Entry 8DXS (electron microscopy, 3.76 A resolution); this record covers chains A and B of the 9 polymer chains in the assembly.

# Chain A (and B)
Name: Spike glycoprotein
From: Severe acute respiratory syndrome coronavirus 2
Notes: chain B of this document is another copy of the same molecule, construct and numbering; everything in this record applies to it too
UniProt: P0DTC2 (SPIKE_SARS2); residue numbers follow UniProt; this construct covers 1-1208
Sequence (1288 residues; each row starts with the number of its first residue):
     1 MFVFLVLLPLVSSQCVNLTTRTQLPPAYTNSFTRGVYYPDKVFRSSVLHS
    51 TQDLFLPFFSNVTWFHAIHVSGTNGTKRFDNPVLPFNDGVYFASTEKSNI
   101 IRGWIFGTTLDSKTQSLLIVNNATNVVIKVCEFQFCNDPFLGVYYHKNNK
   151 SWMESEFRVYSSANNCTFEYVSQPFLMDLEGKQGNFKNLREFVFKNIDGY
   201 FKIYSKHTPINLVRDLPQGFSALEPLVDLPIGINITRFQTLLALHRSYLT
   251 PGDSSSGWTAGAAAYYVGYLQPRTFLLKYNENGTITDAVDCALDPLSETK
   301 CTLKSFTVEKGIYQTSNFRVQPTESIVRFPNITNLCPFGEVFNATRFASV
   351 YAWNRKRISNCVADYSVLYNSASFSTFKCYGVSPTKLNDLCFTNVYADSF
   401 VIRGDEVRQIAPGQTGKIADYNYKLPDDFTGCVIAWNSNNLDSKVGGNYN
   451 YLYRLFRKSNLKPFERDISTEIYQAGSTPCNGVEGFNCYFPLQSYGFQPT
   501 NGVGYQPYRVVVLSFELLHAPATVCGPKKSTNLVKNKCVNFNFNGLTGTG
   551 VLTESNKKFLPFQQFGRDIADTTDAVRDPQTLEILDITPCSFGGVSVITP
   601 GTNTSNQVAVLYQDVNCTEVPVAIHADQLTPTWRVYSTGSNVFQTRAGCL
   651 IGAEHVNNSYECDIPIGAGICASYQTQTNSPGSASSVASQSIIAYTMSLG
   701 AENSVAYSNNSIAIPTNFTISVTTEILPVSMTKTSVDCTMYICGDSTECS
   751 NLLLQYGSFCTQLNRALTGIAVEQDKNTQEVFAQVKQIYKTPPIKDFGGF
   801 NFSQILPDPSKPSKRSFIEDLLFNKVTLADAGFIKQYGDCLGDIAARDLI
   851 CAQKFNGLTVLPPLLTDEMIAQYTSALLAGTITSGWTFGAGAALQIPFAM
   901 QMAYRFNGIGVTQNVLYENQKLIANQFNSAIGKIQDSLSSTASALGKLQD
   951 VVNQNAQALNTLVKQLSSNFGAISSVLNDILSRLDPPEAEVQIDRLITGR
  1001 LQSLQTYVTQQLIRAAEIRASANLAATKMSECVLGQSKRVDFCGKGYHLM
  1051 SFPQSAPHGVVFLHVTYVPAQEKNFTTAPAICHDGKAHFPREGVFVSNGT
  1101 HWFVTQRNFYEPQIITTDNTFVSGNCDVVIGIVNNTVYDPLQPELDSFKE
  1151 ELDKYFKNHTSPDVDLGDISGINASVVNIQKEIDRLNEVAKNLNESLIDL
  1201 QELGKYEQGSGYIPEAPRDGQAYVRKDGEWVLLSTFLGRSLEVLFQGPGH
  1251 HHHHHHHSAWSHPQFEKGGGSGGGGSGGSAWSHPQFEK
Disordered / not traced: 1-25, 70-76, 175-186, 248-254, 530-543, 621-640, 677-689, 812, 828-854, 1148-1288 (chain B: 1-13, 70-76, 248-254, 530-543, 621-640, 677-688, 812, 828-853, 1148-1288)
Disulfides: Cys131-Cys166, Cys291-Cys301, Cys336-Cys361, Cys379-Cys432, Cys391-Cys525, Cys480-Cys488, Cys617-Cys649, Cys662-Cys671, Cys738-Cys760, Cys743-Cys749, Cys1032-Cys1043, Cys1082-Cys1126
Covalent attachments: N-acetylglucosamine (NAG) linked to Asn61, Asn122, Asn165, Asn234, Asn282, Asn331, Asn343, Asn603, Asn616, Asn657, Asn709, Asn717, Asn801, Asn1074, Asn1098, Asn1134
Sequence notes: conflict Gly682 (Arg in P0DTC2), Ser683 (Arg in P0DTC2), Ser685 (Arg in P0DTC2), Pro986 (Lys in P0DTC2), Pro987 (Val in P0DTC2); expression tag (1209-1288)
UniProt features mapped onto this chain:
  - region: Asn280 to Cys301 (Putative superantigen), Arg403 to Asp405 (Integrin-binding motif), Asn448 to Phe456 (Immunodominant HLA epitope recognized by the CD8+), Pro681, Ala684 (Putative superantigen), Ser816 to Tyr837 (Fusion peptide 1), Lys835 to Phe855 (Fusion peptide 2), Asp1163 to Glu1202 (Heptad repeat 2)
  - site: Arg815, Ser816 (Cleavage)
  - glycosylation: Asn17 (N-linked (GlcNAc...) (complex) asparagine), Asn61 (N-linked (GlcNAc...) (hybrid) asparagine), Asn74 (N-linked (GlcNAc...) (complex) asparagine), Asn122 (N-linked (GlcNAc...) (hybrid) asparagine), Asn149 (N-linked (GlcNAc...) (complex) asparagine), Asn165 (N-linked (GlcNAc...) (complex) asparagine), Asn234 (N-linked (GlcNAc...) (high mannose) asparagine), Asn282 (N-linked (GlcNAc...) (complex) asparagine), Thr323 (O-linked (GalNAc) threonine), Ser325 (O-linked (HexNAc...) serine), Asn331 (N-linked (GlcNAc...) (complex) asparagine), Asn343 (N-linked (GlcNAc...) (complex) asparagine), Asn603 (N-linked (GlcNAc...) (hybrid) asparagine), Asn616 (N-linked (GlcNAc...) (complex) asparagine), Asn657 (N-linked (GlcNAc...) (complex) asparagine), Thr676 (O-linked (GlcNAc...) threonine), Thr678 (O-linked (GlcNAc...) threonine), Asn709 (N-linked (GlcNAc...) (high mannose) asparagine), Asn717 (N-linked (GlcNAc...) (hybrid) asparagine), Asn801 (N-linked (GlcNAc...) (hybrid) asparagine) and 6 more in UniProt
  - natural variant: Leu5 (L5F: In strain: Iota/B.1.526), Ser13 (S13I: In strain: Epsilon/B.1.427/B.1.429), Leu18 (L18F: In strain: Beta/B.1.351, Gamma/P.1 and 1 more), Thr19 (T19I: In strain: Omicron/BQ.1.1, Omicron/XBB.1.5 and 1 more; T19R: In strain: Delta/B.1.617.2, Omicron/BA.2 and 4 more), Thr20 (T20N: In strain: Gamma/P.1), Leu24 to Ala27 (sequence variant, change not given here; In strain: Omicron/BA.2, Omicron/BA.2.12.1 and 6 more), Pro26 (P26S: In strain: Gamma/P.1), Gln52 (Q52H: In strain: Omicron/EG.5.1), Ala67 (A67V: In strain: Eta/B.1.525, Omicron/BA.1), His69 to Val70 (deletion: In strain: Alpha/B.1.1.7, Eta/B.1.525 and 5 more), Gly75 (G75V: In strain: Lambda/C.37), Thr76 (T76I: In strain: Lambda/C.37), 82 further natural variant entries in UniProt
  - mutagenesis: His69 to Val70 (Increased incorporation of cleaved spike into virions), Asn121 (N121Q: Partial loss of biliverdin affinity), Arg190 (R190K: Partial loss of biliverdin affinity), Asn234 (N234Q: Increased resistance to neutralizing antibodies), Asn331 (N331Q: Reduced viral infectivity), Asn343 (N343Q: Reduced viral infectivity), Leu452 (L452R: Increased resistance to neutralizing antibodies. Decreases HLA binding to NF9 epitope. Increased binding affinity to human ACE2), Tyr453 (Y453F: Decreased HLA binding to NF9 epitope. Increased binding affinity to human ACE2), Ala475 (A475V: Increased resistance to neutralizing antibodies), Val483 (V483A: Increased resistance to neutralizing antibodies), Glu484 (E484D: Increased replication in human TMEM106B overexpressing cells), Phe490 (F490L: Increased resistance to neutralizing antibodies and human covalescent sera neutralization), 12 further mutagenesis entries in UniProt

# Chain A / chain B interface
Contacting residue pairs (158):
  Gln314(A) with Thr768(B), hydrogen bond
  Asn317(A) with Asp737(B), hydrogen bond
  Arg319(A) with Met740(B)
  Arg357(A) with Tyr200(B), hydrogen bond; Pro230(B)
  Gly381(A) with Arg983(B); Leu984(B); Glu988(B)
  Val382(A) with Arg983(B)
  Ser383(A) with Arg983(B); Leu984(B); Asp985(B)
  Pro384(A) with Asp985(B)
  Lys386(A) with Leu981(B); Ser982(B); Leu984(B), hydrogen bond (side chain-backbone); Pro986(B)
  Leu390(A) with Ser982(B); Arg983(B)
  Cys391(A) with Arg983(B)
  Phe392(A) with Arg983(B)
  Thr393(A) with Tyr200(B)
  Asn394(A) with Tyr200(B)
  Leu517(A) with Arg983(B)
  Leu518(A) with Asp979(B); Arg983(B)
  Pro521(A) with Lys41(B)
  Lys557(A) with Phe43(B)
  Lys558(A) with Phe43(B); Asn282(B)
  Leu560(A) with Glu224(B)
  Phe562(A) with Tyr38(B), hydrophobic; Lys41(B); Pro225(B)
  Gln563(A) with Lys41(B); Val42(B), hydrogen bond (side chain-backbone); Phe43(B)
  Phe565(A) with Lys41(B); Val42(B), hydrophobic; Phe43(B), hydrogen bond (backbone-backbone)
  Gly566(A) with Phe43(B)
  Arg567(A) with Val42(B); Phe43(B), hydrogen bond (backbone-backbone)
  Asp568(A) with Arg44(B)
  Ala570(A) with Val963(B); Ser967(B)
  Asp571(A) with Ser967(B)
  Pro589(A) with Phe855(B)
  Phe592(A) with Met740(B), hydrophobic; Phe855(B), hydrophobic; Gly857(B)
  Gln613(A) with Leu861(B)
  Pro665(A) with Leu864(B), hydrophobic
  Gly667(A) with Pro863(B); Leu864(B)
  Ala668(A) with Pro863(B), hydrogen bond (backbone-backbone); Leu864(B); Thr866(B)
  Gly669(A) with Leu864(B), hydrogen bond (backbone-backbone); Thr866(B); Met869(B)
  Met697(A) with Leu864(B), hydrophobic; Met869(B), hydrophobic
  Leu699(A) with Ile788(B), hydrophobic; Met869(B), hydrophobic; Gln872(B); Tyr873(B), hydrophobic
  Gly700(A) with Lys786(B)
  Ala701(A) with Lys786(B); Gln787(B); Ile788(B), hydrogen bond (backbone-backbone)
  Glu702(A) with Ile788(B); Lys790(B)
  Asn703(A) with Gln787(B), hydrogen bond; Ile788(B), hydrogen bond (backbone-backbone); Tyr789(B); Lys790(B); Ala893(B)
  Val705(A) with Thr883(B); Gln895(B)
  Ala706(A) with Gln895(B)
  Tyr707(A) with Pro792(B), hydrophobic; Phe797(B); Thr883(B); Ile896(B); Pro897(B), hydrophobic; Phe898(B), hydrogen bond (side chain-backbone)
  Asn709(A) with Pro897(B)
  Ser711(A) with Gln895(B); Ile896(B); Pro897(B)
  Ile712(A) with Gln895(B); Ile896(B), hydrophobic
  Ala713(A) with Leu894(B); Gln895(B), hydrogen bond (backbone-backbone)
  Pro715(A) with Leu894(B), hydrophobic
  Gln957(A) with Arg765(B)
  Thr961(A) with Ser758(B), hydrogen bond
  Gln965(A) with Tyr756(B); Gly757(B); Ser758(B), hydrogen bond (side chain-backbone); Gln762(B)
  Ser968(A) with Gln755(B); Tyr756(B); Gly757(B)
  Asn969(A) with Gln755(B), hydrogen bond (backbone-backbone)
  Phe970(A) with Gln755(B), hydrogen bond (backbone-backbone); Tyr756(B); Phe759(B), hydrophobic
  Arg995(A) with Tyr756(B); Asp994(B), salt bridge
  Gln1002(A) with Phe759(B)
  Ser1003(A) with Phe759(B)
  Thr1006(A) with Phe759(B); Gln762(B); Gln1005(B)
  Thr1009(A) with Thr1009(B)
  Ile1013(A) with Leu1012(B), hydrophobic
  Lys1038(A) with Lys1038(B)
  Arg1039(A) with Thr1027(B); Glu1031(B), salt bridge; Arg1039(B)
  Val1040(A) with Ser1030(B); Glu1031(B); Leu1034(B)
  Asp1041(A) with Gln784(B); Ser1030(B); Leu1034(B)
  Lys1045(A) with Gln784(B), hydrogen bond (side chain-backbone); Gly889(B), hydrogen bond (side chain-backbone)
  Gly1046(A) with Ala890(B)
  Tyr1047(A) with Trp886(B), hydrogen bond; Ala890(B), hydrophobic
  Asn1074(A) with Gln895(B), hydrogen bond
  Thr1077(A) with Met900(B)
  Pro1079(A) with Tyr917(B), hydrophobic
  Phe1089(A) with Asn914(B)
  Pro1090(A) with Gln913(B), hydrogen bond (backbone-side chain)
  Arg1091(A) with Asn907(B); Gln913(B); Asp1118(B), salt bridge
  Gly1093(A) with Tyr904(B)
  Val1094(A) with Met900(B), hydrophobic; Tyr904(B)
  Arg1107(A) with Thr887(B); Leu894(B); Tyr904(B)
  Phe1121(A) with Thr912(B)
  Ser1123(A) with Asn914(B), hydrogen bond; Glu1111(B), hydrogen bond
  Gly1124(A) with Glu918(B)
  Val1128(A) with Tyr917(B); Glu918(B)
  Val1129(A) with Tyr917(B)
  Ile1130(A) with Gln920(B)
  Leu1141(A) with Glu1144(B)
  Leu1145(A) with Glu1144(B); Leu1145(B), hydrophobic
Other interface residues (no listed pair), chain A (105 interface residues in all): Cys379, Asp428, Thr549, Gln564, Ile569, Cys590, Ser591, Asp614, Ala647, Ser708, Asn710, Gly971, Gly999, Gln1010, Glu1017, Phe1042, Tyr1067, Pro1069, Glu1072, Ala1078
Other interface residues (no listed pair), chain B (102 interface residues in all): Asp40, Ser45, Asp745, Leu763, Asn764, Ala766, Glu773, Val785, Ile794, Asp796, Thr859, Val860, Pro862, Leu865, Phe888, Ala892, Lys964, Ile973, Leu1001, Ile1013, Gly1035

# In short
105 residues of chain A face 102 of chain B across their interface; the contacts include 25 hydrogen bonds and
3 salt bridges. Polar contacts include Arg995(A)-Asp994(B), Arg1039(A)-Glu1031(B) and Arg1091(A)-Asp1118(B).
Covalently linked N-acetylglucosamine: at Asn61(A), Asn122(A), Asn165(A), Asn234(A), Asn282(A) and Asn331(A)
and 10 more.
Both chains are Spike glycoprotein (Severe acute respiratory syndrome coronavirus 2). Entry 8DXS (Cryo-EM
structure of RBD-directed neutralizing antibody P2B4 in complex with prefusion SARS-CoV-2 spike glycoprotein)
was determined by electron microscopy, deposited together with 8DWA.
